PDB entry 3D60 | X-ray diffraction, 1.90 A resolution | chain A

# Chain A
Protein: Intracellular arabinanase
Organism: Geobacillus stearothermophilus
Notes: EC 3.2.1.99
UniProtKB: B3EYM8 (B3EYM8_BACST); residues 2-315 here = UniProt positions 2-315
Chain sequence (314 residues; each row starts with the number of its first residue):
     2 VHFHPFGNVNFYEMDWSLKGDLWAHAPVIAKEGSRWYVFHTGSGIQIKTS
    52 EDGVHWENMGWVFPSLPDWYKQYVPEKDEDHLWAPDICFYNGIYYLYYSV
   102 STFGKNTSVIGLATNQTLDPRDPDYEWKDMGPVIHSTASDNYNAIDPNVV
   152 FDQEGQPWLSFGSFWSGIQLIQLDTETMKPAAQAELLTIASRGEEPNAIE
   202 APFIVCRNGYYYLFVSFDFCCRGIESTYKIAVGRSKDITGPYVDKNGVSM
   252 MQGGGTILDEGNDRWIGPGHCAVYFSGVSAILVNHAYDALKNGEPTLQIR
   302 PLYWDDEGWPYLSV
Disulfides: Cys221-Cys222
Differences from the reference sequence: engineered mutation Ala27 (Asp in B3EYM8)
Residues lining bound ligands: Ca2+ (CA): Ala85, Pro86, Pro148, Pro203

# Summary
Ligands of chain A: Ca2+.
Chain A is Intracellular arabinanase (Geobacillus stearothermophilus); the structure, Crystal Structure
Analysis of 1,5-alpha-arabinanase catalytic mutant (D27A), was determined by X-ray diffraction together with
3CU9, 3D5Y, 3D5Z and 3D61 from the same study.
